Entry 7SRS (electron microscopy, 3.30 A resolution); this record covers chains H and L of the 6 polymer chains in the assembly.

# Chain H
Name: Fab30 heavy chain
Organism: Mus musculus
Sequence (119 residues; each row starts with the number of its first residue):
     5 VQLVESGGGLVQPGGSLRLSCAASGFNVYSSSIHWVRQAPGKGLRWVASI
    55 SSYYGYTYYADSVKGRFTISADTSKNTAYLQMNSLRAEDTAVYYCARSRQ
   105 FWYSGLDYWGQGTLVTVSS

# Chain L
Name: Fab30 light chain
Organism: Mus musculus
Sequence (106 residues; numbered 2 to 107; the number before each row is that of its first residue):
     2 DIQMTQSPSSLSASVGDRVTITCRASQSVSSAVAWYQQKPGKAPKLLIYS
    52 ASSLYSGVPSRFSGSRSGTDFTLTISSLQPEDFATYYCQQYKYVPVTFGQ
   102 GTKVEI

# Interface between chain H and chain L
Residue-residue contacts - 13 pairs, chain H then chain L:
  Gln42(H) - Gln39(L)  hydrogen bond
  Leu48(H) - Phe99(L)  hydrophobic
  Trp50(H) - Val95(L)  hydrophobic
  Trp50(H) - Pro96(L)  hydrophobic
  Tyr98(H) - Ala44(L)  hydrophobic
  Tyr107(H) - Gln90(L)
  Tyr107(H) - Tyr92(L)  hydrophobic
  Ser108(H) - Tyr50(L)
  Ser108(H) - Tyr92(L)  hydrogen bond (backbone-side chain)
  Leu110(H) - Tyr37(L)  hydrogen bond (backbone-side chain)
  Asp111(H) - Tyr56(L)
  Trp113(H) - Pro45(L)
  Gly114(H) - Ala44(L)
Other interface residues (no listed pair), chain H (12 interface residues in all): Gly47, Gly109
Other interface residues (no listed pair), chain L (16 interface residues in all): Lys43, Leu47, Tyr88, Val97, Gln101

# Overview
12 residues of chain H face 16 of chain L across their interface; the contacts include 3 hydrogen bonds. Among
the polar pairs are Gln42(H)-Gln39(L), Ser108(H)-Tyr92(L) and Leu110(H)-Tyr37(L).
Chain H is Fab30 heavy chain and chain L is Fab30 light chain, both from Mus musculus; the structure, 5-HT2B
receptor bound to LSD in complex with beta-arrestin1 obtained by cryo-electron microscopy (cryoEM), was
determined by electron microscopy, deposited together with 7SRQ and 7SRR.
